8A7D - chains C and P of the 3 polymer chains in the assembly; structure by electron microscopy, 3.06 A resolution.

Chain C:
Name: Pappalysin-1
Source organism: Homo sapiens
Notes: EC 3.4.24.79
Reference sequence: Q13219 (PAPP1_HUMAN); residue numbers follow UniProt; this construct covers 82-1617
Amino-acid sequence (1536 residues; row label = number of the first residue in the row):
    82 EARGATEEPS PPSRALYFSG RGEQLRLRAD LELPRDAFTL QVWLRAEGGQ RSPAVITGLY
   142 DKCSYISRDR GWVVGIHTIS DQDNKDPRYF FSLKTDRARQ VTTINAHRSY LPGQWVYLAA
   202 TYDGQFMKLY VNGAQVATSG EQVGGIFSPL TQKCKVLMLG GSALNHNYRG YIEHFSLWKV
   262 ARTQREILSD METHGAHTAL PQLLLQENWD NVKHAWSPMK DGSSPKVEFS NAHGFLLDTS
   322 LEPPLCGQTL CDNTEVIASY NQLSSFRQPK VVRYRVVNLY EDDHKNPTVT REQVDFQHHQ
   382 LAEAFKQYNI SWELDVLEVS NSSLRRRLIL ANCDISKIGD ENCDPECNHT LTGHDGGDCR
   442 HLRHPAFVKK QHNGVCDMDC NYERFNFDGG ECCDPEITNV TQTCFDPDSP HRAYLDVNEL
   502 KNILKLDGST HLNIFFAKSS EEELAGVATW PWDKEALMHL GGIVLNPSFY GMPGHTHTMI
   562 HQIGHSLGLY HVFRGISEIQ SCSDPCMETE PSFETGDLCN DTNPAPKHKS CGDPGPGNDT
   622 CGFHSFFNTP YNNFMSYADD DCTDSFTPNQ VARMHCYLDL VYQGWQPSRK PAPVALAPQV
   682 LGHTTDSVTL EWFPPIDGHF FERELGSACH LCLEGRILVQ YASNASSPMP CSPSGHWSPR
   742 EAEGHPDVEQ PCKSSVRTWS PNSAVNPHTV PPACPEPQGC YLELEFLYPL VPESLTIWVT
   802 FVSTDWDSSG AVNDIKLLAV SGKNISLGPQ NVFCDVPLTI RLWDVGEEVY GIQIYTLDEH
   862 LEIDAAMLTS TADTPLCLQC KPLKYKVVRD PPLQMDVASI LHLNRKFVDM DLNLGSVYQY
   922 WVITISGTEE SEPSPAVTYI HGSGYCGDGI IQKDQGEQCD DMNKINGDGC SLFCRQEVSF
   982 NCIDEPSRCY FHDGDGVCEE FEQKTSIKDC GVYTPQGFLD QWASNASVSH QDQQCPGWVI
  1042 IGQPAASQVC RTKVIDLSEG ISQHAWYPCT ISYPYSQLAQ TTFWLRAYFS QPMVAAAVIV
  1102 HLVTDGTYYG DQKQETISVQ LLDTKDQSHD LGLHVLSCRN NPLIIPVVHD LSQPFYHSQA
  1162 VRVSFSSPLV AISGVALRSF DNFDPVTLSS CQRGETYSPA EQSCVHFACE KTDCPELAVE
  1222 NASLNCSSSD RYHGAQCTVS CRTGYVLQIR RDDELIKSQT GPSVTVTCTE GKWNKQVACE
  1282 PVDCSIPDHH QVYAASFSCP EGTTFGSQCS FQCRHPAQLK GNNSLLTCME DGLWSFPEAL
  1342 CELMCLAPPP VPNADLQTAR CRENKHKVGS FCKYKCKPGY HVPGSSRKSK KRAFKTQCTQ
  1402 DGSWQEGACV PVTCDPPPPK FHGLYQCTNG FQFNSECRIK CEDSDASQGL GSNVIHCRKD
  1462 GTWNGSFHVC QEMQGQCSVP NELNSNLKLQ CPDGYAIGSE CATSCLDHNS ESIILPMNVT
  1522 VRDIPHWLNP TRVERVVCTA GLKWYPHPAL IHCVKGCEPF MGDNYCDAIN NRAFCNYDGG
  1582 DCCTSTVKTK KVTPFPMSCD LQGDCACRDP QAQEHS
Unresolved in the structure: 82-93, 1015-1617
Disulfide bonds: Cys144-Cys235, Cys327-Cys587, Cys332-Cys657, Cys414-Cys428, Cys424-Cys440, Cys457-Cys473, Cys474-Cys485, Cys583-Cys622, Cys612-Cys643, Cys710-Cys881, Cys713-Cys878, Cys753-Cys835, Cys775-Cys781, Cys947-Cys975, Cys960-Cys971, Cys983-Cys990, Cys999-Cys1011
Glycans and other covalent adducts: N-acetylglucosamine (NAG) linked to Asn390, Asn402, Asn429, Asn480, Asn601, Asn725, Asn825
Differences from the reference sequence: engineered mutation Gln563 (Glu in Q13219)
Metal / ion sites: Ca2+ site 1: Lys418, Asp421, Asn423, Asp425, Asp436, Asp439; Ca2+ site 2: Asp458, Asp469; Zn2+: His562, His566, His572; Ca2+ site 3: Glu589, Asp598, Cys600, Thr603; Ca2+ site 4: Glu742, Asp748, Arg758, Asp865; Ca2+ site 5: Tyr946, Asp949, Ile951, Gln953, Glu958, Asp961; Ca2+ site 6: Asp962, Ile966, Asp969, Cys971; Ca2+ site 7: His993, Asp996, Val998, Glu1000, Glu1003, Asp1010
UniProt features mapped onto this chain:
  - binding site (Zn(2+)): His562, His566, His572
  - glycosylation (N-linked (GlcNAc...) asparagine): Asn390, Asn402, Asn429, Asn480, Asn601, Asn619, Asn725, Asn825, Asn1026, Asn1222, Asn1226, Asn1323, Asn1465, Asn1519
Reported in the primary citation:
  - post-translational modification sites: Asn390, Asn402, Asn429, Asn480, Asn601, Asn725, Asn825, Asn1323
  - Zn2+ coordination: His562, His566, His572
  - catalytic residues: Met636
  - mutagenesis - E563Q: abolished catalytic activity (citing earlier work)
  - Ca2+ coordination: Glu589, Asp598, Thr603
  - mutagenesis - D1564A: abolished binding to Stanniocalcin-2 (chain P)

Chain P:
Name: Stanniocalcin-2
Source organism: Homo sapiens
Reference sequence: O76061 (STC2_HUMAN); residues 44-210 here = UniProt positions 44-210
Amino-acid sequence (167 residues; each row starts with the number of its first residue):
    44 RLSLQNTAEI QHCLVNAGDV GCGVFECFEN NSCEIRGLHG ICMTFLHNAG KFDAQGKSFI
   104 KDALKCKAHA LRHRFGCISR KCPAIREMVS QLQRECYLKH DLCAAAQENT RVIVEMIHFK
   164 DLLLHEPYVD LVNLLLTCGE EVKEAITHSV QVQCEQNWGS LCSILSF
Disulfide bonds: Cys56-Cys70, Cys65-Cys85, Cys76-Cys125, Cys109-Cys139, Cys146-Cys181, Cys197-Cys205
UniProt features mapped onto this chain:
  - glycosylation: Asn73 (N-linked (GlcNAc...) asparagine)
Reported in the primary citation:
  - mutagenesis - C120A: abolished binding to Pappalysin-1 (chain C)

Interface between chain C and chain P:
Cross-chain cystine bridges: Cys732(C)-Cys120(P)
Residue-residue contacts - 18 pairs, chain C then chain P:
  Glu422(C) with Arg44(P); Lys124(P)
  Cys732(C) with Cys120(P), disulfide
  Pro768(C) with Arg123(P), hydrogen bond (backbone-side chain)
  His769(C) with Arg123(P), hydrogen bond (backbone-backbone)
  Thr770(C) with Cys120(P); Arg123(P)
  Val771(C) with Thr50(P); Gln54(P); Phe118(P), hydrophobic; Gly119(P); Cys120(P); Ile121(P), hydrogen bond (backbone-backbone); Arg123(P)
  Pro772(C) with Gln54(P); Gly119(P)
  Pro773(C) with Cys120(P), hydrophobic
  His861(C) with His55(P), hydrogen bond
Also at the interface, not in a pair above, chain P (11 interface residues in all): Ser122

In short:
Chain C and chain P form an interface of 9 and 11 residues respectively, with 1 disulfide bond and 4 hydrogen
bonds. Polar pairs include Pro768(C)-Arg123(P), His861(C)-His55(P) and His769(C)-Arg123(P). From the paper:
the catalytic residue Met636(C); E563Q of chain C abolishes catalytic activity; 3 substitutions were tested in
all.
Here chain C is Pappalysin-1 and chain P is Stanniocalcin-2, both from Homo sapiens. Entry 8A7D (Partial dimer
complex of PAPP-A and its inhibitor STC2) was determined by electron microscopy, deposited together with 8A7E.
